Entry 7XHL (X-ray diffraction, 3.25 A resolution); this record covers chains B and D of the 4 polymer chains in the assembly.

Chain B (and D):
Protein: Glucose 6-Phosphate Dehydrogenase
From: Zymomonas mobilis
Notes: chain D of this document is another copy of the same molecule, construct and numbering; everything in this record applies to it too
Chain sequence (487 residues; row label = number of the first residue in the row):
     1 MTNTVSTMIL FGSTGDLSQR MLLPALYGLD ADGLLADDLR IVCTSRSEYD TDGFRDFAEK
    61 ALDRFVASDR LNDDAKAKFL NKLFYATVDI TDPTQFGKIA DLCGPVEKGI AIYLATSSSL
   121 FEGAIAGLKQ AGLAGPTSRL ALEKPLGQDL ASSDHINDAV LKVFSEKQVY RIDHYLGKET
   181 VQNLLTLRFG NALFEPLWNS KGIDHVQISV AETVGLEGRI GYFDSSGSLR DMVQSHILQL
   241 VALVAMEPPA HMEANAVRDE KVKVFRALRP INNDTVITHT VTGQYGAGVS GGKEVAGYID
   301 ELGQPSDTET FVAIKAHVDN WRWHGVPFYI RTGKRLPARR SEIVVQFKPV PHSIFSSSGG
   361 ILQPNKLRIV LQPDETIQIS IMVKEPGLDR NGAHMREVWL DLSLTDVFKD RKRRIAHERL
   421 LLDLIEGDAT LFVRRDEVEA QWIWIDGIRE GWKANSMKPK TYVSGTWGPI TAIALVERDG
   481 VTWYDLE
Unresolved in the structure: 1, 40-41, 99-103 (chain D: 1-2, 387-392)

Chain B / chain D interface:
Contacting residue pairs (6):
  F189(B) - W321(D)
  A250(B) - A267(D)  hydrophobic
  A267(B) - A250(D)  hydrophobic
  W321(B) - N191(D)
  W321(B) - A192(D)  hydrophobic
  W321(B) - E195(D)
Also at the interface, not in a pair above, chain B (6 interface residues in all): E195, E247
Also at the interface, not in a pair above, chain D (11 interface residues in all): F189, E247, P248, D319, N320

In short:
6 residues of chain B face 11 of chain D across their interface.
Chain B and chain D are both Glucose 6-Phosphate Dehydrogenase (Zymomonas mobilis); the structure, Complex
structure of a Glucose 6-Phosphate Dehydrogenase from Zymomonas mobilis, was determined by X-ray diffraction,
deposited together with 7XHP.
